Entry 6HV5 (X-ray diffraction, 3.00 A resolution); this record covers chains J and X of the 28 polymer chains in the assembly.

[Chain J (and X)]
Molecule: Proteasome subunit beta type-4
Organism: Saccharomyces cerevisiae (strain ATCC 204508 / S288c)
Notes: EC 3.4.25.1; chain X of this document is another copy of the same molecule, construct and numbering; everything in this record applies to it too
UniProt: P22141 (PSB4_YEAST); numbering as in UniProt (aligned over 1-198)
Chain sequence (198 residues; each row starts with the number of its first residue):
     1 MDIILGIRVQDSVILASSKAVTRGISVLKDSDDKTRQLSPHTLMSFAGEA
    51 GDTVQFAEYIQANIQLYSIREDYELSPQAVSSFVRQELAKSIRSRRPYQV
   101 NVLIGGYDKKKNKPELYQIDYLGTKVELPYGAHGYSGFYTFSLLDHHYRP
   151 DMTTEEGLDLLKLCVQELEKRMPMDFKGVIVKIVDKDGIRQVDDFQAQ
Unresolved in the structure: 196-198
Swiss-Prot annotation at these positions:
  - modified residue: Met1 (N-acetylmethionine), Ser76 (Phosphoserine)

[Chain J / chain X interface]
Pairs across the interface (40; chain J residue first):
  Thr22(J) with Pro173(X)
  Gly24(J) with Pro173(X)
  Ile25(J) with Tyr135(X), hydrophobic; Tyr139(X), hydrogen bond (backbone-side chain); Arg171(X); Pro173(X)
  Ser26(J) with Tyr139(X), hydrogen bond; Arg171(X)
  Val27(J) with Lys170(X); Arg171(X), hydrogen bond (backbone-backbone); Met172(X); Pro173(X), hydrophobic
  Leu28(J) with Arg171(X)
  Asp30(J) with Lys170(X), salt bridge
  Tyr135(J) with Ile25(X), hydrophobic
  Tyr139(J) with Ile25(X), hydrogen bond (side chain-backbone); Ser26(X), hydrogen bond
  Glu169(J) with Asp175(X); Lys177(X), hydrogen bond (backbone-side chain)
  Lys170(J) with Val27(X); Asp30(X), salt bridge; Lys177(X), hydrogen bond (backbone-side chain)
  Arg171(J) with Ile25(X); Ser26(X); Val27(X), hydrogen bond (backbone-backbone); Leu28(X)
  Met172(J) with Val27(X)
  Pro173(J) with Thr22(X); Gly24(X); Ile25(X); Val27(X), hydrophobic; Met174(X); Asp175(X), hydrogen bond (backbone-backbone)
  Met174(J) with Pro173(X); Met174(X), hydrophobic
  Asp175(J) with Glu169(X); Pro173(X), hydrogen bond (backbone-backbone); Asp175(X)
  Lys177(J) with Glu169(X), hydrogen bond (side chain-backbone); Lys170(X), hydrogen bond (side chain-backbone)
Interface residues without a listed pair, chain J (18 interface residues in all): Phe138
Interface residues without a listed pair, chain X (18 interface residues in all): Phe138

[Summary]
The chain J/chain X interface involves 18 residues from each chain; the contacts include 12 hydrogen bonds and
2 salt bridges. Polar pairs include Asp30(J)-Lys170(X), Ile25(J)-Tyr139(X) and Ser26(J)-Tyr139(X).
Both chains are Proteasome subunit beta type-4 (Saccharomyces cerevisiae (strain ATCC 204508 / S288c)). Entry
6HV5 (Yeast 20S proteasome with human beta2i (1-53) in complex with 4) was determined by X-ray diffraction,
deposited together with 6HTB, 6HTC, 6HTD, 6HTP, 6HTR, 6HUB and 30 further entries.
